Entry 7WSO (electron microscopy, 3.03 A resolution); this record covers chains K and C of the 4 polymer chains in the assembly.

[Chain K]
Protein: Immunoglobulin heavy constant gamma 1
From: Homo sapiens
UniProtKB: A0A0A0MS08 (A0A0A0MS08_HUMAN); residues 241-492 here correspond to UniProt positions 120-371 (UniProt number = residue number - 121)
Chain sequence (252 residues; row label = number of the first residue in the row):
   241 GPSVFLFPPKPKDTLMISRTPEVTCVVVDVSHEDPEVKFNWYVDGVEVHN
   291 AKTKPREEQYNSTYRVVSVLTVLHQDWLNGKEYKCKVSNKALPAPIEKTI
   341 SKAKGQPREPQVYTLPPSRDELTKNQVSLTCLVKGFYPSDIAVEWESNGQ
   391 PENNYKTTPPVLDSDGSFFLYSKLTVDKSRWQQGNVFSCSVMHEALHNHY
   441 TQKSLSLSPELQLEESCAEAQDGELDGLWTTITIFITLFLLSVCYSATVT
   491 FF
Cystine bridges: Cys265-Cys325, Cys371-Cys429

[Chain C]
Protein: B-cell antigen receptor complex-associated protein beta chain
From: Homo sapiens
UniProtKB: P40259 (CD79B_HUMAN); residue numbers follow UniProt; this construct covers 44-182
Chain sequence (139 residues; each row starts with the number of its first residue):
    44 SRIWQSPRFIARKRGFTVKMHCYMNSASGNVSWLWKQEMDENPQQLKLEK
    94 GRMEESQNESLATLTIQGIRFEDNGIYFCQQKCNNTSEVYQGCGTELRVM
   144 GFSTLAQLKQRNTLKDGIIMIQTLLIILFIIVPIFLLLD
Cystine bridges: Cys65-Cys122

[Interface between chain K and chain C]
Pairs across the interface - 13 pairs, chain K then chain C:
  Ser456(K) - Thr147(C)
  Cys457(K) - Lys56(C)
  Cys457(K) - Met143(C)
  Cys457(K) - Gly144(C)  hydrogen bond (side chain-backbone)
  Cys457(K) - Ser146(C)
  Ala458(K) - Gly144(C)  hydrogen bond (backbone-backbone)
  Ala458(K) - Ser146(C)
  Glu459(K) - Arg141(C)  salt bridge
  Glu459(K) - Met143(C)
  Ala460(K) - Phe114(C)
  Ala460(K) - Val142(C)
  Asp462(K) - Phe114(C)
  Glu464(K) - Arg57(C)  salt bridge
Other interface residues (no listed pair), chain K (9 interface residues in all): Gln461, Leu465
Other interface residues (no listed pair), chain C (11 interface residues in all): Phe145, Leu148

[Summary]
The interface between chain K and chain C involves 9 residues on one side and 11 on the other; the contacts
include 2 hydrogen bonds and 2 salt bridges. Polar contacts include Glu459(K)-Arg141(C), Glu464(K)-Arg57(C)
and Cys457(K)-Gly144(C).
Chain K is Immunoglobulin heavy constant gamma 1 and chain C is B-cell antigen receptor complex-associated
protein beta chain, both from Homo sapiens; the structure, Structure of a membrane protein G, was determined
by electron microscopy together with 7XT6 from the same study.
